PDB entry 3MBE | X-ray diffraction, 2.89 A resolution | chains A and D of the 5 polymer chains in the assembly

[Chain A]
Molecule: MHC CLASS II H2-IAg7 ALPHA CHAIN
Organism: Mus musculus
UniProtKB: P04228 (HA2D_MOUSE); residues 1-178 here correspond to UniProt positions 28-205 (UniProt number = residue number + 27)
Sequence (190 residues; each row starts with the number of its first residue; numbers below 1 keep their minus sign (Glu-1 is residue -1)):
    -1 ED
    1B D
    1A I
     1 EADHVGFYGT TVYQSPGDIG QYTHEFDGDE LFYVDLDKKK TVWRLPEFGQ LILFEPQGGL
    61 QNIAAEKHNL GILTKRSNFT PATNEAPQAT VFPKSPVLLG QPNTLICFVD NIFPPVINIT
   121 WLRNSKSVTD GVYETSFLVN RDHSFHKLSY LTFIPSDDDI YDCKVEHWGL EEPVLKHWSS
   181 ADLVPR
Not modelled in the structure: -1 to 0, 183-186
Disulfide bonds: Cys107-Cys163
Covalent attachments: N-acetylglucosamine (NAG) linked to Asn118
Differences from the reference sequence: expression tag (179-186)
UniProt features mapped onto this chain:
  - glycosylation: Asn118 (N-linked (GlcNAc...) asparagine)

[Chain D]
Molecule: TCR 21.3 beta chain
Organism: Mus musculus
Sequence (259 residues; numbered 1 to 273; 14 numbers in that range are skipped by the numbering (no residue carries them; nothing is unmodelled there); the number before each row is that of its first residue):
     1 EAAVTQSPRS KVAVTGGKVT LSCHQTNNH
    37 DYMYWYRQDT GHGLRLIHYS YV
    63 ADSTEKGDIP
    74 DGYKASRP
    83 SQENFSLILE LASLSQTAVY FCASSWDR
   112 AGNTLYFGEG SRLIVVEDLR NVTPPKVSLF EPSKAEIANK QKATLVCLAR GFFPDHVELS
   172 WWVNGKEVHS GVCTDPQAYK ESNYSYSLSS RLRVSATFWH NPRNHFRCQV QFHGLSEEDK
   232 WPEGSPKPVT QNISAEAWGR ADCGITSASY HQSSADLVPR GS
Not modelled in the structure: 1-2, 253-273
Disulfide bonds: Cys23-Cys104, Cys158-Cys219
Covalent attachments: N-acetylglucosamine (NAG) linked to Asn243

[Interface between chain A and chain D]
Pairs across the interface (11):
  Gln57(A) - Tyr55(D)
  Gln57(A) - Tyr57(D)  hydrogen bond
  Gln57(A) - Glu67(D)  hydrogen bond
  Leu60(A) - Tyr57(D)
  Gln61(A) - Tyr38(D)  hydrogen bond
  Gln61(A) - Tyr55(D)
  Gln61(A) - Tyr57(D)
  Gln61(A) - Arg110(D)
  Asn62(A) - Arg110(D)  hydrogen bond
  Ala64(A) - Tyr57(D)  hydrophobic
  Ala65(A) - Arg110(D)
Interface residues without a listed pair, chain A (8 interface residues in all): Lys39, His68
Interface residues without a listed pair, chain D (8 interface residues in all): Asp37, Trp108, Asp109

[Summary]
Chain A and chain D each contribute 8 residues to their interface, with 4 hydrogen bonds. Polar pairs include
Gln57(A)-Tyr57(D), Gln57(A)-Glu67(D) and Gln61(A)-Tyr38(D).
Chain A is MHC CLASS II H2-IAg7 ALPHA CHAIN and chain D is TCR 21.3 beta chain, both from Mus musculus; the
structure, TCR 21.30 in complex with MHC class II I-Ag7HEL(11-27), was determined by X-ray diffraction.
